8XJO - chains A and R of the 5 polymer chains in the assembly; structure by electron microscopy, 3.11 A resolution.

Chain A:
Name: Engineered miniGq
Organism: synthetic construct
Amino-acid sequence (246 residues; each row starts with the number of its first residue):
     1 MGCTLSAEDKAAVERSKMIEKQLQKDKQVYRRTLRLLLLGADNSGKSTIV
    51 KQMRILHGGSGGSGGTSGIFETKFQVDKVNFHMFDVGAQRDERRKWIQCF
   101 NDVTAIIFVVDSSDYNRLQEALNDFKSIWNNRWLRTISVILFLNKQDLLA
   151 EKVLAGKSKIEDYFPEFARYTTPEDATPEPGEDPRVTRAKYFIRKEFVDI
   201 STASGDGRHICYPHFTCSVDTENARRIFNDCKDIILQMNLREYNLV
Disordered / not traced: 1-4, 55-67, 88-92

Chain R:
Name: Fusion tag, Thromboxane A2 receptor, LgBiT
Organism: synthetic construct
UniProtKB: P21731 (TA2R_HUMAN); residues 1-331 carry their UniProt numbers (331 of 559 residues fall inside the UniProt entry; the rest is not from it)
Amino-acid sequence (559 residues; row label = number of the first residue in the row; numbers below 1 keep their minus sign (Asp-52 is residue -52)):
   -52 DYKDDDDHHHHHHHHGQPGNGSAFLLAPNGSHAPDHNVTQQRDEENLYFQ
    -2 GVDMWPNGSSLGPCFRPTNITLEERRLIASPWFAASFCVVGLASNLLALS
    48 VLAGARQGGSHTRSSFLTFLCGLVLTDFLGLLVTGTIVVSQHAALFEWHA
    98 VDPGCRLCRFMGVVMIFFGLSPLLLGAAMASERYLGITRPFSRPAVASQR
   148 RAWATVGLVWAAALALGLLPLLGVGRYTVQYPGSWCFLTLGAESGDVAFG
   198 LLFSMLGGLSVGLSFLLNTVSVATLCHVYHGQEAAQQRPRDSEVEMMAQL
   248 LGIMVVASVCWLPLLVFIAQTVLRNPPAMSPAGQLSRTTEKELLIYLRVA
   298 TWNQILDPWVYILFRRAVLRRLQPRLSTRPRSLSHMGSSGGGGSGGGGSS
   348 GVFTLEDFVGDWEQTAAYNLDQVLEQGGVSSLLQNLAVSVTPIQRIVRSG
   398 ENALKIDIHVIIPYEGLSADQMAQIEEVFKVVYPVDDHHFKVILPYGTLV
   448 IDGVTPNMLNYFGRPYEGIAVFDGKKITVTGTLWNGNKIIDERLITPDGS
   498 MLFRVTINS
Disordered / not traced: -52 to 10, 321-506
Curated features (UniProtKB/Swiss-Prot):
  - modified residue (Phosphoserine): Ser329, Ser331
  - glycosylation (N-linked (GlcNAc...) asparagine): Asn4, Asn16
Disulfides: Cys11-Cys102, Cys105-Cys183
Residues lining bound ligands: PUC ((5Z)-7-{(1R,4S,5S,6R)-6-[(1E,3S)-3-hydroxyoct-1-en-1-yl]-2-oxabicyclo[2.2.1]hept-5-yl}hept-5-enoic acid): Ser27, Ala31, Phe34, Cys35, Gly77, Leu78, Thr81, Gly82, Val85, His89, Met112, Phe115, Gly116, Pro179, Ser181, Trp182, Phe184, Phe200, Trp258, Leu261, Leu291, Leu294, Arg295, Thr298, Gln301

Chain A / chain R interface:
Pairs across the interface (41):
  Arg31(A) - Val143(R)
  Leu34(A) - Phe138(R)  hydrophobic
  Val79(A) - Phe138(R)  hydrophobic
  Ile210(A) - Gln234(R)
  Ile210(A) - Arg235(R)
  Cys211(A) - Gln234(R)
  Phe228(A) - Phe138(R)  hydrophobic
  Lys232(A) - Phe138(R)
  Asp233(A) - Arg235(R)  salt bridge
  Ile235(A) - Pro137(R)  hydrophobic
  Ile235(A) - Phe138(R)  hydrophobic
  Leu236(A) - Gly133(R)
  Leu236(A) - Ile134(R)  hydrophobic
  Gln237(A) - Arg235(R)
  Gln237(A) - Ser239(R)
  Gln237(A) - Glu240(R)  hydrogen bond
  Asn239(A) - Arg60(R)  hydrogen bond
  Asn239(A) - Gly133(R)  hydrogen bond (side chain-backbone)
  Asn239(A) - Pro137(R)
  Leu240(A) - Ser239(R)
  Leu240(A) - Glu240(R)
  Glu242(A) - His58(R)  salt bridge
  Glu242(A) - Arg60(R)
  Glu242(A) - Ser61(R)
  Tyr243(A) - Phe63(R)
  Tyr243(A) - Glu129(R)  hydrogen bond (side chain-backbone)
  Tyr243(A) - Gly133(R)
  Tyr243(A) - Met243(R)  hydrophobic
  Tyr243(A) - Gln246(R)
  Asn244(A) - Ser239(R)  hydrogen bond (side chain-backbone)
  Asn244(A) - Glu242(R)
  Asn244(A) - Met243(R)
  Asn244(A) - Gln246(R)  hydrogen bond
  Asn244(A) - Arg312(R)
  Leu245(A) - His58(R)
  Leu245(A) - Leu64(R)  hydrophobic
  Leu245(A) - Ala314(R)
  Leu245(A) - Arg318(R)  hydrogen bond (backbone-side chain)
  Val246(A) - His58(R)  hydrogen bond (backbone-side chain)
  Val246(A) - Ala314(R)  hydrophobic
  Val246(A) - Arg318(R)  hydrogen bond (backbone-side chain)
Other interface residues (no listed pair), chain A (23 interface residues in all): Arg194, Tyr212, Cys231, Met238, Arg241
Other interface residues (no listed pair), chain R (30 interface residues in all): Ser57, Thr59, Leu67, Arg130, Ala142, Leu222, Gln233, Ile309, Val315

In short:
Chain A and chain R form an interface of 23 and 30 residues respectively, with 9 hydrogen bonds and 2 salt
bridges. Polar pairs include Asp233(A)-Arg235(R), Glu242(A)-His58(R) and Gln237(A)-Glu240(R). Bound to chain
R: compound PUC.
Chain A is Engineered miniGq and chain R is Fusion tag, Thromboxane A2 receptor, LgBiT, both from synthetic
construct; the structure, U46619 bound Thromboxane A2 receptor-Gq Protein Complex, was determined by electron
microscopy, deposited together with 8XJK, 8XJL, 8XJM and 8XJN.
